Entry 8RJJ (electron microscopy, 3.55 A resolution); this record covers chains D and B of the 4 polymer chains in the assembly.

[Chain D (and B)]
Protein: Hcv S52 E2
Organism: Hepacivirus hominis
Notes: chain B of this document is another copy of the same molecule, construct and numbering; everything in this record applies to it too
UniProtKB: A9YFN8 (A9YFN8_9HEPC); numbering as in UniProt (aligned over 384-752)
Chain sequence (369 residues; numbered 384 to 752; the number before each row is that of its first residue):
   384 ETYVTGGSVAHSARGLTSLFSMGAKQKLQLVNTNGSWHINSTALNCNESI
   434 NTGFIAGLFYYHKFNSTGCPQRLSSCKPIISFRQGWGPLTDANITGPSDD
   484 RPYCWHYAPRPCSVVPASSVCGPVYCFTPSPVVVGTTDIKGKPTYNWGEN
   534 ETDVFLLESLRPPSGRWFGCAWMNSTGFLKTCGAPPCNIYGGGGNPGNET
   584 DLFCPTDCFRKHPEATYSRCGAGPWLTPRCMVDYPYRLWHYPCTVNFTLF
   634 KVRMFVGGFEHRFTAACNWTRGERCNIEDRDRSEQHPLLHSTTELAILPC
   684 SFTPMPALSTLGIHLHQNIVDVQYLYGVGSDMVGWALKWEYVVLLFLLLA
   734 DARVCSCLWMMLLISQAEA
Unresolved in the structure: 576-580, 711-718
Sequence notes: conflict Gly576 (Glu in A9YFN8), Asn578 (Asp in A9YFN8), Gly580 (Glu in A9YFN8), Leu694 (Gly in A9YFN8), Gly695 (Leu in A9YFN8), Tyr724 (Phe in A9YFN8), Val726 (Ile in A9YFN8), Leu728 (Val in A9YFN8), Ser739 (Val in A9YFN8), Cys740 (Ala in A9YFN8), Met743 (Leu in A9YFN8), Leu746 (Met in A9YFN8), Ile747 (Val in A9YFN8)
Disulfides: Cys429-Cys504, Cys452-Cys626, Cys459-Cys487, Cys495-Cys565, Cys509-Cys553, Cys570-Cys603, Cys587-Cys591, Cys613-Cys650
Glycans and other covalent adducts: N-acetylglucosamine (NAG) linked to Asn448, Asn557, Asn629, Asn651

[How chain D and chain B interact]
Residue-residue contacts (24; chain D residue first):
  Pro546(D) - Arg602(B)
  Ser547(D) - Arg602(B)
  Glu597(D) - Phe642(B)
  Thr599(D) - Gly640(B)
  Arg602(D) - Pro546(B)
  Arg602(D) - Ser547(B)
  Lys634(D) - Ala752(B)
  Arg636(D) - Pro689(B)
  Phe638(D) - His669(B)
  Phe638(D) - Pro687(B)
  Phe638(D) - Met688(B)  hydrophobic
  Gly640(D) - Thr599(B)
  Phe642(D) - Glu597(B)
  His669(D) - His669(B)  hydrogen bond
  Pro670(D) - His673(B)
  His673(D) - Pro670(B)
  His673(D) - His673(B)
  His673(D) - Leu691(B)
  Ser674(D) - Leu691(B)
  Pro687(D) - Phe638(B)
  Met688(D) - Phe638(B)  hydrophobic
  Leu691(D) - Leu672(B)
  Leu691(D) - His673(B)
  Leu691(D) - Ser674(B)
Other interface residues (no listed pair), chain D (23 interface residues in all): Ser601, Gly641, Arg665, Leu672, Pro689, Leu708
Other interface residues (no listed pair), chain B (24 interface residues in all): Ser601, Arg636, Gly641, Arg665, Glu667, Leu708

[Summary]
23 residues of chain D and 24 residues of chain B are in contact; the contacts include 1 hydrogen bond. Its
one hydrogen-bonded contact is His669(D)-His669(B). Covalently linked N-acetylglucosamine: at Asn448(D),
Asn557(D), Asn629(D) and Asn651(D).
Both chains are Hcv S52 E2 (Hepacivirus hominis). Entry 8RJJ (HCV E1/E2 homodimer complex) was determined by
electron microscopy together with 8RK0 from the same study.
